8W5N - chains B and H of the 5 polymer chains in the assembly; structure by electron microscopy, 3.10 A resolution.

== Chain B ==
Protein: Minor capsid protein A1
Organism: Escherichia phage Qbeta
UniProt: Q8LTE1 (A1_BPQBE); residues 0-132 here correspond to UniProt positions 1-133 (UniProt number = residue number + 1)
Chain sequence (133 residues; numbered 0 to 132; the number before each row is that of its first residue; numbering starts at 0):
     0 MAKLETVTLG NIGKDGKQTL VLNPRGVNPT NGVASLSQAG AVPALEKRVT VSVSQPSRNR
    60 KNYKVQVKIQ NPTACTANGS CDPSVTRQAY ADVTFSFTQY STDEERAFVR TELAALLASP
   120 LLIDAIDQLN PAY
Disordered / not traced: 0

== Chain H ==
Protein: Heavy chain of Ab21
Organism: Mus musculus
Chain sequence (124 residues; row label = number of the first residue in the row):
     1 VHSEVQLVES GGGLVKSGGS LKLSCAASGF TFSSYAMSWV RQTPEKRLEW VATISDGGRY
    61 IYYSDNVEGR FTISRDNAKN NLYLQMSHLK SEDTAIYHCA RDSSGYFPYF SYWGQGTLVT
   121 VSAA
Disordered / not traced: 1-3, 121-124
Disulfide bonds: Cys25-Cys99

== Interface between chain B and chain H ==
Pairs across the interface (11):
  Ala1(B) with Tyr35(H)
  Lys2(B) with Tyr35(H)
  Glu4(B) with Tyr35(H); Ser104(H), hydrogen bond
  Thr5(B) with Ser104(H); Tyr109(H), hydrogen bond
  Val6(B) with Ser104(H)
  Thr7(B) with Ser104(H), hydrogen bond (backbone-backbone); Gly105(H); Tyr106(H), hydrogen bond (backbone-backbone)
  Gly9(B) with Tyr106(H)
Interface residues without a listed pair, chain B (9 interface residues in all): Thr18, Arg109
Interface residues without a listed pair, chain H (8 interface residues in all): Asp56, Arg101, Ser103

== Summary ==
The interface between chain B and chain H involves 9 residues on one side and 8 on the other, with 4 hydrogen
bonds. Polar contacts include Glu4(B)-Ser104(H), Thr5(B)-Tyr109(H) and Thr7(B)-Ser104(H).
Here chain B is Minor capsid protein A1 (Escherichia phage Qbeta) and chain H is Heavy chain of Ab21 (Mus
musculus). Entry 8W5N (Cryo-EM structure of Qb-Ab21) was determined by electron microscopy, deposited together
with 8W5D, 8W5E, 8W5F, 8W5G, 8W5L, 8W5M and 8 further entries.
